7P5Z - chains 3 and 5 of the 16 polymer chains in the assembly; structure by electron microscopy, 3.30 A resolution.

[Chain 3]
Molecule: DNA replication licensing factor MCM3
Source organism: Saccharomyces cerevisiae (strain ATCC 204508 / S288c)
Notes: EC 3.6.4.12
UniProt: P24279 (MCM3_YEAST); residue numbers follow UniProt; this construct covers 1-971
Amino-acid sequence (1006 residues; numbered -34 to 971; the number before each row is that of its first residue; numbers below 1 keep their minus sign (Met-34 is residue -34)):
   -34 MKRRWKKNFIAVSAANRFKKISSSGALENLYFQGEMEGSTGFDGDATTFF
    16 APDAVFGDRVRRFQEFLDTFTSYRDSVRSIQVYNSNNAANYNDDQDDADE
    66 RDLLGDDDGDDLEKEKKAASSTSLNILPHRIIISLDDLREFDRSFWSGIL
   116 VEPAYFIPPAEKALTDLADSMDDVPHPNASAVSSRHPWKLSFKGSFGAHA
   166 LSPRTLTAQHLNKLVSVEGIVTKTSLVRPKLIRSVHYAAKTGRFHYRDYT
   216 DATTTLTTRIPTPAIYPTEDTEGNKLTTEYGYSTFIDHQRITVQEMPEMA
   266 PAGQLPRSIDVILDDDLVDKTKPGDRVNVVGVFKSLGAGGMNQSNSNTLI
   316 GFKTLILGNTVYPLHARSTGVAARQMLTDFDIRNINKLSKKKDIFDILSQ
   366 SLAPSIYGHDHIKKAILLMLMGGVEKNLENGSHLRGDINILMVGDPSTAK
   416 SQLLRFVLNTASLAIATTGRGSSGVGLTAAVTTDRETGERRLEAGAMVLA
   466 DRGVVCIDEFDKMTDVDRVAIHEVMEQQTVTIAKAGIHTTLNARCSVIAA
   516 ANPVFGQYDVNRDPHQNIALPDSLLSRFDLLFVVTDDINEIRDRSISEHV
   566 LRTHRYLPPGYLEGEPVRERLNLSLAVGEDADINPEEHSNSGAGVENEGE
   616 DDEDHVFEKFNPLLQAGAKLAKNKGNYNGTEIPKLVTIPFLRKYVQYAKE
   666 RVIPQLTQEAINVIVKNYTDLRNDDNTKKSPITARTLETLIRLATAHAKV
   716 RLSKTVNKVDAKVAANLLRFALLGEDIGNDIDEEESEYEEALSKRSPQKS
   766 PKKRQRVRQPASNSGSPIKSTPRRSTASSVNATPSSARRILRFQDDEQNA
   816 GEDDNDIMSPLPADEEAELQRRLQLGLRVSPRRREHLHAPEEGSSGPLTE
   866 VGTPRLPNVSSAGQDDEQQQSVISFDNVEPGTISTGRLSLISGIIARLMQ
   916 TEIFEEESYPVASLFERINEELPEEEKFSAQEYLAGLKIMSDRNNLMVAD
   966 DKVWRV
Unresolved in the structure: -34 to 15, 54-89, 139-150, 571-650, 739-971
Construct notes: initiating methionine (-34); expression tag (-33 to 0)
UniProt features mapped onto this chain:
  - motif: Ser541 to Asp544 (Arginine finger)
  - binding site (ATP): Gly409 to Ser416
  - modified residue: Ser761 (Phosphoserine), Ser777 (Phosphoserine), Ser781 (Phosphoserine), Thr868 (Phosphothreonine)
  - mutagenesis: Lys415 (K415A: No effect on MCM2-7 complex helicase activity. Loss of MCM2-7 complex helicase activity; when associated with MCM5 A-422. Reduces MCM2-7 complex helicase activity ...)
Ion coordination: Mg2+: Ser416 (together with ADP)
Residues lining bound ligands:
  - ADP (adenosine-5'-diphosphate), molecule 1: Ser370, Ile371, Tyr372, His374, Asp410, Pro411, Ser412, Thr413, Ala414, Lys415, Ser416, Gln417, Ile561, Val565
  - ADP, molecule 2: Leu399, Glu491, Gln492, Arg542, Ala699, Arg700, Glu703

[Chain 5]
Molecule: Minichromosome maintenance protein 5
Source organism: Saccharomyces cerevisiae (strain ATCC 204508 / S288c)
Notes: EC 3.6.4.12
UniProt: P29496 (MCM5_YEAST); numbering as in UniProt (aligned over 1-775)
Amino-acid sequence (775 residues; numbered 1 to 775; the number before each row is that of its first residue):
     1 MSFDRPEIYSAPVLQGESPNDDDNTEIIKSFKNFILEFRLDSQFIYRDQL
    51 RNNILVKNYSLTVNMEHLIGYNEDIYKKLSDEPSDIIPLFETAITQVAKR
   101 ISILSRAQSANNNDKDPENTSMDTDSLLLNSLPTFQLILNSNANQIPLRD
   151 LDSEHVSKIVRLSGIIISTSVLSSRATYLSIMCRNCRHTTSITINNFNSI
   201 TGNTVSLPRSCLSTIESESSMANESNIGDESTKKNCGPDPYIIIHESSKF
   251 IDQQFLKLQEIPELVPVGEMPRNLTMTCDRYLTNKVIPGTRVTIVGIYSI
   301 YNSKNGAGSGRSGGGNGGSGVAIRTPYIKILGIQSDVETSSIWNSVTMFT
   351 EEEEEEFLQLSRNPKLYEILTNSIAPSIFGNEDIKKAIVCLLMGGSKKIL
   401 PDGMRLRGDINVLLLGDPGTAKSQLLKFVEKVSPIAVYTSGKGSSAAGLT
   451 ASVQRDPMTREFYLEGGAMVLADGGVVCIDEFDKMRDEDRVAIHEAMEQQ
   501 TISIAKAGITTVLNSRTSVLAAANPIYGRYDDLKSPGDNIDFQTTILSRF
   551 DMIFIVKDDHNEERDISIANHVINIHTGNANAMQNQQEENGSEISIEKMK
   601 RYITYCRLKCAPRLSPQAAEKLSSNFVTIRKQLLINELESTERSSIPITI
   651 RQLEAIIRITESLAKLELSPIAQERHVDEAIRLFQASTMDAASQDPIGGL
   701 NQASGTSLSEIRRFEQELKRRLPIGWSTSYQTLRREFVDTHRFSQLALDK
   751 ALYALEKHETIQLRHQGQNIYRSGV
Unresolved in the structure: 1, 109-130, 196-203, 304-319, 700-775
UniProt features mapped onto this chain:
  - motif: Ser548 to Asp551 (Arginine finger)
  - binding site (ATP): Gly416 to Ser423
  - mutagenesis: Lys422 (K422A: Loss of MCM2-7 complex helicase activity)
Ion coordination: Zn2+: Cys183, Cys186, Cys211, Cys236; Mg2+: Ser423 (together with ADP)
Residues lining bound ligands:
  - ADP (adenosine-5'-diphosphate): Leu406, Glu498, Gln499, Arg549, Ile650, Arg651, Glu654
  - ADP: Ser377, Ile378, Phe379, Asp417, Pro418, Gly419, Thr420, Ala421, Lys422, Ser423, Gln424, Ile568, His571, Val572

[Interface between chain 3 and chain 5]
Contacting residue pairs (98):
  Glu117(3) - Glu246(5)
  Ala119(3) - Glu246(5)
  Tyr120(3) - Glu246(5)
  Tyr120(3) - Ser247(5)  hydrogen bond
  Thr172(3) - Asp252(5)
  Ala173(3) - Ile251(5)
  Ala173(3) - Asp252(5)  hydrogen bond (backbone-side chain)
  Leu176(3) - Phe250(5)  hydrophobic
  Asn177(3) - His245(5)
  Thr187(3) - Glu461(5)
  Leu221(3) - Glu246(5)
  Thr222(3) - Glu246(5)
  Thr223(3) - Ile243(5)
  Thr223(3) - His245(5)
  Thr223(3) - Glu246(5)  hydrogen bond (backbone-side chain)
  Ile225(3) - Met182(5)  hydrophobic
  Ile225(3) - Arg184(5)
  Ile225(3) - Ile242(5)  hydrophobic
  Gln259(3) - Glu461(5)
  Gln259(3) - Phe462(5)  hydrogen bond (side chain-backbone)
  Pro262(3) - Leu464(5)
  Glu263(3) - Thr511(5)  hydrogen bond
  Ala265(3) - Trp343(5)
  Pro266(3) - Trp343(5)
  Ala267(3) - Trp343(5)
  Ala267(3) - Leu471(5)  hydrophobic
  Gly268(3) - Leu464(5)
  Gly268(3) - Glu465(5)
  Gln269(3) - Ile287(5)
  Gln269(3) - Tyr463(5)
  Leu270(3) - Asp456(5)
  Leu270(3) - Tyr463(5)
  Pro271(3) - Tyr463(5)
  Arg272(3) - Thr169(5)
  Arg272(3) - Ser170(5)  hydrogen bond (side chain-backbone)
  Arg272(3) - Val171(5)
  Arg291(3) - Thr510(5)
  Arg291(3) - Thr511(5)
  Ser300(3) - His245(5)  hydrogen bond
  Ser300(3) - Phe250(5)
  Gly302(3) - His245(5)  hydrogen bond (backbone-side chain)
  Ala303(3) - Ile243(5)  hydrophobic
  Met306(3) - Leu179(5)  hydrophobic
  Met306(3) - Val205(5)
  Met306(3) - Ser206(5)  hydrogen bond (backbone-side chain)
  Met306(3) - Leu207(5)
  Gln308(3) - Ser206(5)
  Gln308(3) - Asp239(5)
  Thr313(3) - Arg175(5)  hydrogen bond (backbone-side chain)
  Thr313(3) - Thr204(5)
  Gly316(3) - Ser173(5)
  Gly316(3) - Ser174(5)
  Phe317(3) - Ser174(5)  hydrogen bond (backbone-backbone)
  Arg332(3) - Val512(5)
  Ser333(3) - Thr510(5)  hydrogen bond (backbone-side chain)
  Ser333(3) - Thr511(5)
  Ser333(3) - Val512(5)
  Ala368(3) - Asp402(5)
  Pro369(3) - Asp402(5)
  Ser370(3) - Leu400(5)
  Ser370(3) - Asp402(5)  hydrogen bond
  Pro411(3) - Arg651(5)
  Ser412(3) - Thr649(5)
  Ser412(3) - Ile650(5)
  Ser416(3) - Gln499(5)
  Gln417(3) - Met404(5)
  Gln417(3) - Gln499(5)  hydrogen bond
  Arg420(3) - Glu495(5)  salt bridge
  Arg420(3) - Thr501(5)  hydrogen bond
  Phe421(3) - Asp402(5)
  Phe421(3) - Met404(5)  hydrophobic
  Thr432(3) - Ala505(5)
  Thr433(3) - Val491(5)
  Thr433(3) - Glu495(5)
  Thr433(3) - Ser503(5)
  Ser437(3) - Ala505(5)
  Val446(3) - Ala507(5)  hydrophobic
  Glu458(3) - Ala507(5)
  Ala459(3) - Ala507(5)
  Glu474(3) - Val491(5)
  Gly521(3) - Thr545(5)
  Gln522(3) - Pro647(5)
  Ile553(3) - Arg630(5)
  Ile553(3) - Leu634(5)  hydrophobic
  Asp558(3) - Arg630(5)  salt bridge
  Arg559(3) - Ser623(5)
  Arg559(3) - Ser624(5)
  Arg559(3) - Val627(5)
  Ser562(3) - Ser623(5)  hydrogen bond
  Glu563(3) - Ser623(5)
  Leu566(3) - Ala619(5)  hydrophobic
  Leu566(3) - Ile657(5)  hydrophobic
  His569(3) - Lys398(5)
  His569(3) - Leu406(5)
  His569(3) - Glu654(5)
  His569(3) - Ile657(5)
  Arg570(3) - Leu614(5)
  Ile653(3) - Asp402(5)
Interface residues without a listed pair, chain 3 (81 interface residues in all): Ile185, Arg224, Met264, Lys299, Leu301, Asn307, Leu314, Thr319, Thr334, Asn424, Ala431, Arg435, Gly436, Gly441, Gly460, Leu464, Tyr523, Glu555, Ile561, Val565
Interface residues without a listed pair, chain 5 (80 interface residues in all): Leu172, Ala176, Arg187, Ile244, Ser248, Gln254, Phe255, Pro401, Gly403, Arg405, Pro457, Val470, Glu488, Lys506, Ile509, Leu513, Arg613, Phe626, Arg643, Leu653

[In short]
81 residues of chain 3 and 80 residues of chain 5 are in contact, with 16 hydrogen bonds and 2 salt bridges.
Among the polar pairs are Arg420(3)-Glu495(5), Asp558(3)-Arg630(5) and Tyr120(3)-Ser247(5). One ADP molecule
is bound between chain 3 and chain 5.
Here chain 3 is DNA replication licensing factor MCM3 and chain 5 is Minichromosome maintenance protein 5,
both from Saccharomyces cerevisiae (strain ATCC 204508 / S288c). Entry 7P5Z (Structure of a DNA-loaded MCM
double hexamer engaged with the Dbf4-dependent kinase) was determined by electron microscopy, deposited
together with 7P30.
